PDB entry 5S67 | X-ray diffraction, 2.10 A resolution | chains A and E of the 6 polymer chains in the assembly

Chain A:
Molecule: Tubulin alpha-1B chain
Source organism: Bos taurus
Reference sequence: P81947 (TBA1B_BOVIN); residues 1-451 here = UniProt positions 1-451
Amino-acid sequence (451 residues; each row starts with the number of its first residue):
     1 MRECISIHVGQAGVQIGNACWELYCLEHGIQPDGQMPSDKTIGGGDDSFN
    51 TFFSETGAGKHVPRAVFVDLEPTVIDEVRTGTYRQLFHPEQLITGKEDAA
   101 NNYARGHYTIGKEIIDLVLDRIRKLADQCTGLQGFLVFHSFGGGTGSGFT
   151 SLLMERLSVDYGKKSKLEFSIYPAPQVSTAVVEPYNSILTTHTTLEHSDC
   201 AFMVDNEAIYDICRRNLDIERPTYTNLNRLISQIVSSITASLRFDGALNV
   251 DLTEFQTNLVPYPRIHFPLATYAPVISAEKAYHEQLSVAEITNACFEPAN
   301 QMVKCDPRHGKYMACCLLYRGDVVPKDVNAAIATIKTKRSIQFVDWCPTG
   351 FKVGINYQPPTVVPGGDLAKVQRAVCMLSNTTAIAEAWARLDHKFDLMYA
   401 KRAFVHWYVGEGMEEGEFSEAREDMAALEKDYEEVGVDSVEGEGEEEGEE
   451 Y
Disordered / not traced: 439-451
Metal / ion sites: Ca2+: D39, T41, G44, E55
Ligand contacts: GTP (guanosine-5'-triphosphate): V9, G10, Q11, A12, Q15, I16, D69, D98, A99, A100, N101, S140, G142, G143, G144, T145, G146, I171, P173, V177, S178, E183, N206, Y224, L227, N228, I231

Chain E:
Molecule: Stathmin-4
Source organism: Rattus norvegicus
Reference sequence: P63043 (STMN4_RAT); residues 5-145 here correspond to UniProt positions 49-189 (UniProt number = residue number + 44)
Amino-acid sequence (143 residues; each row starts with the number of its first residue):
     3 MADMEVIELNKCTSGQSFEVILKPPSFDGVPEFNASLPRRRDPSLEEIQK
    53 KLEAAEERRKYQEAELLKHLAEKREHEREVIQKAIEENNNFIKMAKEKLA
   103 QKMESNKENREAHLAAMLERLQEKDKHAEEVRKNKELKEEASR
Disordered / not traced: 3-5, 29-43, 144-145
Differences from the reference sequence: initiating methionine (3); expression tag (4)
Curated features (UniProtKB/Swiss-Prot):
  - modified residue: S46 (Phosphoserine)
Ligand contacts: X1M (1-(6-methoxypyridin-2-yl)-N-methylmethanamine): E89, N90, F93, I94

How chain A and chain E interact:
Pairs across the interface (58):
  H107(A) with L54(E)
  Y108(A) with A57(E), hydrophobic; R61(E)
  T109(A) with R61(E), hydrogen bond
  K112(A) with L54(E); E58(E), salt bridge
  E155(A) with P45(E); I50(E)
  R156(A) with L47(E)
  V159(A) with P45(E); L47(E), hydrophobic; I50(E), hydrophobic
  H197(A) with D44(E); P45(E)
  D245(A) with C14(E); S16(E), hydrogen bond (backbone-side chain)
  A247(A) with N12(E); S19(E)
  L248(A) with S19(E)
  P325(A) with Q18(E); F20(E), hydrophobic
  N329(A) with M6(E); V8(E); F20(E); V22(E)
  K336(A) with L24(E)
  D345(A) with P27(E); S28(E), hydrogen bond (backbone-backbone)
  C347(A) with P27(E)
  P348(A) with K25(E); P27(E)
  T349(A) with I23(E); L24(E), hydrogen bond (backbone-backbone); K25(E), hydrogen bond (backbone-backbone)
  G350(A) with V22(E)
  F351(A) with E21(E); V22(E), hydrogen bond (backbone-backbone); L24(E), hydrophobic
  K352(A) with F20(E); E21(E), salt bridge
  V353(A) with S19(E); F20(E), hydrogen bond (backbone-backbone)
  G354(A) with Q18(E)
  I355(A) with G17(E); Q18(E), hydrogen bond (backbone-backbone)
  N356(A) with S16(E)
  Y357(A) with T15(E); S16(E), hydrogen bond (backbone-backbone); G17(E); Q18(E), hydrogen bond
  V409(A) with Q64(E), hydrogen bond (backbone-side chain)
  G410(A) with R61(E); Q64(E)
  E411(A) with R61(E), hydrogen bond (backbone-side chain)
  G412(A) with A57(E); R60(E), hydrogen bond (backbone-side chain); R61(E)
  E414(A) with R60(E)
Also at the interface, not in a pair above, chain A (40 interface residues in all): E113, L152, S158, E196, G246, V328, I332, A333, W346
Also at the interface, not in a pair above, chain E (33 interface residues in all): L11, P26, S46, Q51, K53, E55

Overview:
Chain A and chain E form an interface of 40 and 33 residues respectively, with 13 hydrogen bonds and 2 salt
bridges. Polar pairs include K112(A)-E58(E), K352(A)-E21(E) and T109(A)-R61(E). Ligands of chain A: GTP. Bound
to chain E: compound X1M.
Chain A is Tubulin alpha-1B chain (Bos taurus) and chain E is Stathmin-4 (Rattus norvegicus); the structure,
Tubulin-Z1896597864-complex, was determined by X-ray diffraction together with 5S4L, 5S4M, 5S4N, 5S4O, 5S4P,
5S4Q and 52 further entries from the same study.
